1UZD - chains V and W of the 16 polymer chains in the assembly; structure by X-ray diffraction, 2.40 A resolution.

[Chain V]
Molecule: Ribulose bisphosphate carboxylase large chain
Source organism: Chlamydomonas reinhardtii
Notes: EC 4.1.1.39
Reference sequence: A0A218N8A3 (A0A218N8A3_CHLRE); numbering as in UniProt (aligned over 1-475)
Sequence (475 residues; numbered 1 to 475; the number before each row is that of its first residue):
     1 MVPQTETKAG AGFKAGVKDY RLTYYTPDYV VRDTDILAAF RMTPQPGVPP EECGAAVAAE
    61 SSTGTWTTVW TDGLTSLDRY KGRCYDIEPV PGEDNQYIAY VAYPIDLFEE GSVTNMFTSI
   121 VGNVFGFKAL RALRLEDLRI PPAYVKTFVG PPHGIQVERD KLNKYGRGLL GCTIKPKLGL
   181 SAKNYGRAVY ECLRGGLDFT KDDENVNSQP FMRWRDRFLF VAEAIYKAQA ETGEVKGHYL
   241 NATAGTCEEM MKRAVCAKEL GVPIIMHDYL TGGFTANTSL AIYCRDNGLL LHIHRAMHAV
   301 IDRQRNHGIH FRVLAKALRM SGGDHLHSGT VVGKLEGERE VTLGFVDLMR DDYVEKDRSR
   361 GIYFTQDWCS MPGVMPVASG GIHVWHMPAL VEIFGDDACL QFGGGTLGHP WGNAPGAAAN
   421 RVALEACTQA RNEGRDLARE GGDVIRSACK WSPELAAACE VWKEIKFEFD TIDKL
Not modelled in the structure: 1-9
Modified / non-standard residues: Pro104, Pro151 (4-hydroxyproline; HYP); Lys201 (lysine nz-carboxylic acid; KCX); Cys256, Cys369 (S-methylcysteine; SMC)
Cystine bridges: Cys449-Cys459
Metal / ion sites: Mg2+: Lys201, Asp203, Glu204 (together with 2-carboxyarabinitol-1,5-diphosphate)
Ligand contacts:
  - 2-carboxyarabinitol-1,5-diphosphate (CAP): Glu60, Thr65, Trp66, Asn123
  - 2-carboxyarabinitol-1,5-diphosphate: Thr173, Lys175, Lys177, Lys201, Asp203, Glu204, His294, Arg295, His298, His327, Gly329, Lys334, Leu335, Ser379, Gly380, Gly381, Gln401, Phe402, Gly403, Gly404

[Chain W]
Molecule: Ribulose bisphosphate carboxylase small chain 1, chloroplastic, Ribulose bisphosphate carboxylase small chain 2, chloroplastic
Source organism: Chlamydomonas reinhardtii
Notes: EC 4.1.1.39
Reference sequence: chimeric construct of P00873, Q43832: residues 1-45 from P00873 (RBS1_CHLRE) positions 46-90 (UniProt number = residue number + 45); residues 46-64 from Q43832 positions 103-121 (UniProt number = residue number + 57); residues 65-134 from P00873 (RBS1_CHLRE) positions 116-185 (UniProt number = residue number + 51)
Sequence (134 residues; each row starts with the number of its first residue):
     1 MMVWTPVNNK MFETFSYLPP LTDEQIAAQV DYIVANGWIP CLEFATDHGF VYREHHNSPG
    61 YYDGRYWTMW KLPMFGCRDP MQVLREIVAC TKAFPDAYVR LVAFDNQKQV QIMGFLVQRP
   121 KTARDFQPAN KRSV
Not modelled in the structure: 122-126

[Interface between chain V and chain W]
Residue-residue contacts - 83 pairs, chain V then chain W:
  Gln156(V) with Lys108(W), hydrogen bond (side chain-backbone); Gln109(W); Val110(W)
  Asp160(V) with Val110(W)
  Lys161(V) with Pro59(W); Tyr62(W); Arg65(W), hydrogen bond (backbone-side chain)
  Asn163(V) with Glu13(W); Arg65(W)
  Lys164(V) with Glu13(W), salt bridge
  Tyr165(V) with Thr14(W), hydrogen bond (backbone-side chain); Val110(W), hydrophobic; Gln111(W)
  Gly166(V) with Thr14(W); Ile112(W); Met113(W)
  Arg167(V) with Glu13(W), salt bridge; Thr14(W)
  Arg194(V) with Trp4(W), hydrogen bond (side chain-backbone); Thr5(W); Pro6(W)
  Gly195(V) with Tyr17(W)
  Gly196(V) with Tyr17(W)
  Tyr226(V) with Arg53(W), hydrogen bond
  Gln229(V) with Val51(W); Tyr62(W)
  Ala230(V) with Lys10(W), hydrogen bond (backbone-side chain)
  Glu231(V) with Pro6(W); Lys10(W)
  Thr232(V) with Lys10(W); Met11(W), hydrogen bond (backbone-backbone)
  Gly233(V) with Lys10(W); Phe50(W)
  Glu234(V) with Met11(W); Phe12(W); Glu13(W), hydrogen bond (side chain-backbone); Ser16(W)
  Val235(V) with Val51(W), hydrophobic; Tyr62(W)
  Lys258(V) with Pro59(W)
  Gly261(V) with Arg53(W), hydrogen bond (backbone-side chain); Asn57(W); Pro59(W)
  Val262(V) with Pro59(W)
  Pro263(V) with Tyr62(W)
  Asn287(V) with Pro59(W)
  Gly288(V) with Pro59(W)
  Leu289(V) with Pro59(W), hydrophobic
  Asp397(V) with Lys108(W), salt bridge
  Pro410(V) with Met1(W)
  Trp411(V) with Met1(W); Met2(W)
  Ala414(V) with Trp4(W), hydrophobic
  Pro415(V) with Met2(W)
  Ala418(V) with Trp4(W), hydrophobic
  Arg421(V) with Glu13(W), salt bridge; Tyr17(W)
  Val422(V) with Tyr17(W)
  Glu425(V) with Glu13(W); Thr14(W); Phe15(W), hydrogen bond (side chain-backbone); Ser16(W), hydrogen bond (side chain-backbone); Tyr17(W), hydrogen bond (side chain-backbone); Leu18(W)
  Ala426(V) with Leu18(W)
  Thr428(V) with Phe15(W)
  Gln429(V) with Phe15(W); Leu18(W); Leu21(W); Gln25(W), hydrogen bond
  Arg431(V) with Tyr32(W)
  Asn432(V) with Gln29(W), hydrogen bond; Tyr32(W), hydrogen bond; Met113(W)
  Glu433(V) with Gln25(W); Ala28(W)
  Trp451(V) with Tyr17(W); Leu18(W); Pro19(W); Ala129(W), hydrophobic
  Pro453(V) with Met2(W), hydrophobic
  Glu454(V) with Trp4(W); Ser133(W), hydrogen bond
Interface residues without a listed pair, chain V (48 interface residues in all): Arg159, Asp198, Lys236, Asp396
Interface residues without a listed pair, chain W (42 interface residues in all): Val3, Asn9, Ser58, Gly60, Arg100, Gly114, Arg132

[In short]
Chain V and chain W form an interface of 48 and 42 residues respectively; the contacts include 16 hydrogen
bonds and 4 salt bridges. Polar pairs include Lys164(V)-Glu13(W), Arg167(V)-Glu13(W) and Asp397(V)-Lys108(W).
Ligands of chain V: 2-carboxyarabinitol-1,5-diphosphate.
Here chain V is Ribulose bisphosphate carboxylase large chain and chain W is Ribulose bisphosphate carboxylase
small chain 1, chloroplastic, Ribulose bisphosphate carboxylase small chain 2, chloroplastic, both from
Chlamydomonas reinhardtii. Entry 1UZD (Chlamydomonas,Spinach Chimeric Rubisco) was determined by X-ray
diffraction (same publication as 1UZH).
